Entry 1HIH (X-ray diffraction, 2.20 A resolution); this record covers chains A and B.

== Chain A (and B) ==
Molecule: HIV-1 protease
Organism: Human immunodeficiency virus 1
Notes: EC 3.4.23.-; chain B of this document is another copy of the same molecule, construct and numbering; everything in this record applies to it too
Reference sequence: P03366 (POL_HV1B1); residues 1-99 here correspond to UniProt positions 69-167 (UniProt number = residue number + 68)
Chain sequence (99 residues; numbered 1 to 99; the number before each row is that of its first residue):
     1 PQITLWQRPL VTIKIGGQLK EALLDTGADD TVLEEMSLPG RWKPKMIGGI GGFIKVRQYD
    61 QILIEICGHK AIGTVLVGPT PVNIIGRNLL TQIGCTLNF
Covalent attachments: beta-mercaptoethanol (BME) linked to Cys67
Ligand contacts: cgp 53820 (C20; acetyl-nh-val-cyclohexyl-ch2[nch2choh]ch2-benzyl-val-nh-acetyl): Arg8, Leu23, Asp25, Gly27, Ala28, Asp29, Asp30, Val32, Ile47, Gly48, Gly49, Ile50, Pro81, Val82, Ile84

== Interface between chain A and chain B ==
Residue-residue contacts (92; chain A residue first):
  Pro1(A) with Leu97(B); Asn98(B); Phe99(B), hydrogen bond (backbone-backbone)
  Gln2(A) with Thr96(B), hydrogen bond; Leu97(B); Asn98(B)
  Ile3(A) with Thr96(B); Leu97(B), hydrogen bond (backbone-backbone); Phe99(B), hydrophobic
  Leu5(A) with Arg87(B), hydrogen bond (backbone-side chain); Leu90(B), hydrophobic; Thr91(B); Cys95(B)
  Trp6(A) with Arg87(B), hydrogen bond (backbone-side chain); Thr91(B)
  Gln7(A) with Arg87(B)
  Arg8(A) with Asp29(B), salt bridge; Arg87(B)
  Pro9(A) with Thr26(B); Arg87(B); Leu97(B), hydrophobic
  Leu24(A) with Thr26(B), hydrogen bond (backbone-side chain); Leu97(B), hydrophobic; Phe99(B), hydrophobic
  Asp25(A) with Asp25(B); Thr26(B); Gly27(B), hydrogen bond (side chain-backbone)
  Thr26(A) with Leu5(B); Pro9(B); Leu24(B), hydrogen bond (side chain-backbone); Asp25(B); Thr26(B), hydrogen bond (backbone-side chain); Leu97(B)
  Gly27(A) with Asp25(B), hydrogen bond (backbone-side chain)
  Asp29(A) with Arg8(B), salt bridge
  Gly48(A) with Ile50(B)
  Gly49(A) with Ile50(B)
  Ile50(A) with Gly49(B); Ile50(B), hydrogen bond (backbone-backbone); Gly51(B), hydrogen bond (backbone-backbone); Gly52(B); Ile54(B), hydrophobic
  Gly51(A) with Gly51(B); Gly52(B); Ile54(B)
  Gly52(A) with Ile50(B); Gly51(B)
  Ile54(A) with Ile50(B)
  Cys67(A) with Phe99(B), hydrophobic
  His69(A) with Phe99(B)
  Thr80(A) with Ile50(B)
  Ile84(A) with Ile50(B), hydrophobic
  Arg87(A) with Leu5(B), hydrogen bond (side chain-backbone); Trp6(B), hydrogen bond (side chain-backbone); Gln7(B); Arg8(B); Pro9(B)
  Leu90(A) with Leu5(B), hydrophobic
  Thr91(A) with Leu5(B); Trp6(B)
  Ile93(A) with Phe99(B)
  Gly94(A) with Asn98(B); Phe99(B)
  Cys95(A) with Leu5(B); Leu97(B), hydrophobic; Asn98(B); Phe99(B), hydrophobic
  Thr96(A) with Gln2(B), hydrogen bond; Ile3(B); Thr96(B); Leu97(B); Asn98(B), hydrogen bond (backbone-backbone)
  Leu97(A) with Pro1(B); Gln2(B); Ile3(B), hydrogen bond (backbone-backbone); Leu24(B), hydrophobic; Thr26(B); Cys95(B), hydrophobic; Thr96(B)
  Asn98(A) with Pro1(B); Gln2(B), hydrogen bond; Gly94(B); Cys95(B); Thr96(B), hydrogen bond (backbone-backbone); Asn98(B), hydrogen bond
  Phe99(A) with Pro1(B), hydrogen bond (backbone-backbone); Ile3(B), hydrophobic; Cys67(B), hydrophobic; His69(B); Ile93(B); Gly94(B); Cys95(B), hydrophobic
Also at the interface, not in a pair above, chain A (38 interface residues in all): Thr4, Leu23, Ile47, Pro79, Pro81
Also at the interface, not in a pair above, chain B (36 interface residues in all): Thr4, Leu23, Ile47, Phe53, Ile66, Thr80

== Summary ==
Chain A and chain B form an interface of 38 and 36 residues respectively, with 21 hydrogen bonds and 2 salt
bridges. Among the polar pairs are Arg8(A)-Asp29(B), Gln2(A)-Thr96(B) and Leu5(A)-Arg87(B). Chain A binds cgp
53820.
Both chains are HIV-1 protease (Human immunodeficiency virus 1). Entry 1HIH (Comparative analysis of the X-ray
structures of HIV-1 and HIV-2 proteases in complex with cgp 53820 ...) was determined by X-ray diffraction
(same publication as 1HII).
